PDB entry 9G4E | electron microscopy, 3.44 A resolution | chains A and B of the 4 polymer chains in the assembly

[Chain A (and B)]
Molecule: Peptide antibiotic transporter SbmA
Source organism: Escherichia coli
Notes: chain B of this document is another copy of the same molecule, construct and numbering; everything in this record applies to it too
UniProt: P0AFY6 (SBMA_ECOLI); numbering as in UniProt (aligned over 1-406)
Chain sequence (406 residues; each row starts with the number of its first residue):
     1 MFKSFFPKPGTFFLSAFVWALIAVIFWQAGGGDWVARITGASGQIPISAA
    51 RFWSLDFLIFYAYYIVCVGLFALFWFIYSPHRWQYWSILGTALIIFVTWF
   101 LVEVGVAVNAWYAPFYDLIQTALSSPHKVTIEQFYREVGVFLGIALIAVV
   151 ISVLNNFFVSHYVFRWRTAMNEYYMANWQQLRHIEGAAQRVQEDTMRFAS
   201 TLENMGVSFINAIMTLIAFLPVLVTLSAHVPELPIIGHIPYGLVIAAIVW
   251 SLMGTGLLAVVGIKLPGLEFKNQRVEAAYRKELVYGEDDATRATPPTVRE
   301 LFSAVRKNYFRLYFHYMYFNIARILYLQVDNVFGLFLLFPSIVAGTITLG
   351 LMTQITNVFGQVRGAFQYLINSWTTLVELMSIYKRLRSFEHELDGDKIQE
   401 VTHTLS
Unresolved in the structure: 392-406

[Chain A / chain B interface]
Pairs across the interface (75; chain A residue first):
  F115(A) - L335(B)  hydrophobic
  L123(A) - I347(B)
  F134(A) - F339(B)  hydrophobic
  F134(A) - V343(B)  hydrophobic
  Y135(A) - F339(B)  hydrophobic
  V138(A) - F339(B)  hydrophobic
  F141(A) - Q328(B)
  F141(A) - V332(B)  hydrophobic
  V149(A) - I324(B)  hydrophobic
  S152(A) - I324(B)
  V153(A) - M317(B)  hydrophobic
  V153(A) - I321(B)  hydrophobic
  N156(A) - N320(B)
  F157(A) - Y313(B)
  S160(A) - Y313(B)
  H161(A) - F310(B)
  F164(A) - R306(B)
  R165(A) - F310(B)
  R167(A) - F302(B)
  T168(A) - F302(B)
  N171(A) - Y279(B)
  N171(A) - F302(B)
  R182(A) - E287(B)  hydrogen bond (side chain-backbone)
  R182(A) - D288(B)
  G186(A) - E287(B)
  A187(A) - E287(B)
  A188(A) - R280(B)
  A188(A) - V284(B)  hydrophobic
  Q189(A) - R280(B)
  Q192(A) - E276(B)  hydrogen bond
  Q192(A) - Y279(B)
  Q192(A) - R280(B)
  E193(A) - R280(B)  salt bridge
  P234(A) - Y135(B)
  E276(A) - R167(B)  salt bridge
  E276(A) - Q192(B)
  Y279(A) - N171(B)  hydrogen bond
  Y279(A) - Q192(B)
  R280(A) - A188(B)
  R280(A) - Q189(B)
  R280(A) - Q192(B)  hydrogen bond
  R280(A) - E193(B)  salt bridge
  L283(A) - A188(B)  hydrophobic
  V284(A) - A188(B)  hydrophobic
  E287(A) - R182(B)  hydrogen bond (backbone-side chain)
  E287(A) - I184(B)
  E287(A) - A187(B)
  D288(A) - R182(B)
  D289(A) - R182(B)
  A293(A) - W178(B)
  F302(A) - R167(B)
  F302(A) - T168(B)
  R306(A) - F164(B)
  F310(A) - H161(B)
  F310(A) - R165(B)
  Y313(A) - F157(B)
  N320(A) - N156(B)
  I321(A) - V153(B)  hydrophobic
  I324(A) - V149(B)  hydrophobic
  I324(A) - S152(B)
  Q328(A) - F141(B)
  N331(A) - Y112(B)
  N331(A) - F141(B)
  V332(A) - F141(B)  hydrophobic
  F336(A) - Y135(B)  hydrophobic
  F339(A) - F115(B)  hydrophobic
  F339(A) - F134(B)  hydrophobic
  F339(A) - V138(B)  hydrophobic
  I342(A) - A122(B)  hydrophobic
  V343(A) - P126(B)
  V343(A) - V129(B)
  V343(A) - T130(B)
  V343(A) - F134(B)  hydrophobic
  I347(A) - L123(B)
  L349(A) - L123(B)  hydrophobic
Other interface residues (no listed pair), chain A (73 interface residues in all): Y112, Y116, I119, A122, S124, P126, I131, A145, A148, M175, W178, I184, V191, M196, G286, Y309, M317, L325, L335, P340, T348, M352
Other interface residues (no listed pair), chain B (72 interface residues in all): Y116, I119, S124, I131, A145, S160, M175, G186, V191, P234, L283, G286, A290, A293, Y309, L325, N331, F336, P340, I342, T348, L349

[Overview]
73 residues of chain A face 72 of chain B across their interface, with 5 hydrogen bonds and 3 salt bridges.
Among the polar pairs are E193(A)-R280(B), E276(A)-R167(B) and R182(A)-E287(B).
Chain A and chain B are both Peptide antibiotic transporter SbmA (Escherichia coli); the structure, CryoEM
structure of the proton-dependent antibacterial peptide transporter SbmA in complex with FabS11-1 in lipid
nanodiscs ..., was determined by electron microscopy.
